PDB entry 4JVD | X-ray diffraction, 2.95 A resolution | chain A

# Chain A
Protein: Transcriptional regulator MvfR
Source organism: Pseudomonas aeruginosa
Notes: fragment: co-inducer binding domain
Reference sequence: Q02IG8 (Q02IG8_PSEAB); residues 94-309 here = UniProt positions 94-309
Chain sequence (216 residues; row label = number of the first residue in the row):
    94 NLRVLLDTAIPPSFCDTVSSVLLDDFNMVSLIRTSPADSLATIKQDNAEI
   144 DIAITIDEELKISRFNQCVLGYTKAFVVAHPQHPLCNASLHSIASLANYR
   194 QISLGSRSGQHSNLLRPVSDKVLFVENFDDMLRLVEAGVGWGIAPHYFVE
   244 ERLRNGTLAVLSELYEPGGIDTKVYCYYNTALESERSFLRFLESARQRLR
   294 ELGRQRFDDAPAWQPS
Not modelled in the structure: 297-309
Small-molecule neighbours: 2-nonylquinolin-4(1H)-one (NNQ): Ala102, Ile149, Ala168, Val170, Ile186, Leu189, Leu207, Leu208, Val211, Phe221, Ile236, Tyr258, Ile263, Thr265
What the authors report for this chain:
  - binding site for 2-nonylquinolin-4(1H)-one: Ile149, Ala168, Val170, Ile186, Leu189, Leu207, Leu208, Phe221, Ile236, Tyr258, Thr265
  - conformationally variable residues (side-chain flip): Asp264, Thr265
  - mutagenesis - I186A, L207A, I236F: decreased signaling
  - mutagenesis - L207E: decreased signaling in response to HHQ
  - mutagenesis - L207E: decreased signaling in response to PQS

# In short
Chain A binds 2-nonylquinolin-4(1H)-one. From the paper: a binding site for 2-nonylquinolin-4(1H)-one at
Ile149, Ala168 and Val170 among others; I186A, L207A and I236F reduce signaling.
Chain A is Transcriptional regulator MvfR (Pseudomonas aeruginosa); the structure, Crystal structure of PqsR
coinducer binding domain of Pseudomonas aeruginosa with ligand NHQ, was determined by X-ray diffraction,
deposited together with 4JVC and 4JVI.
